PDB entry 7SCC | electron microscopy, 2.60 A resolution | chains AU and BD of the 36 polymer chains in the assembly

== Chain AU ==
Molecule: Phycobilisome rod-core linker polypeptide CpcG
Organism: Synechocystis sp. PCC 6803 substr. Kazusa
Reference sequence: P73093 (PYG_SYNY3); residue numbers follow UniProt; this construct covers 1-249
Sequence (249 residues; row label = number of the first residue in the row):
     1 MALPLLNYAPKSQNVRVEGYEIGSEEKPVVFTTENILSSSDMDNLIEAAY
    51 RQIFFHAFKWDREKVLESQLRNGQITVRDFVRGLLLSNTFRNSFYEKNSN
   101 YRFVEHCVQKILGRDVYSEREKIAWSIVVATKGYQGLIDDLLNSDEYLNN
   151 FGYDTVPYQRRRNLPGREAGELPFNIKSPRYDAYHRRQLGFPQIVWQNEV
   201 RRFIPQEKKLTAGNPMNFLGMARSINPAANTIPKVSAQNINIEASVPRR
Disordered / not traced: 1-195

== Chain BD ==
Molecule: Allophycocyanin alpha chain
Organism: Synechocystis sp. PCC 6803 substr. Kazusa
Reference sequence: Q01951 (PHAA_SYNY3); numbering as in UniProt (aligned over 1-161)
Sequence (161 residues; row label = number of the first residue in the row):
     1 MSIVTKSIVNADAEARYLSPGELDRIKAFVTGGAARLRIAETLTGSRETI
    51 VKQAGDRLFQKRPDIVSPGGNAYGEEMTATCLRDMDYYLRLVTYGVVSGD
   101 VTPIEEIGLVGVREMYRSLGTPIEAVAQSVREMKEVASGLMSSDDAAEAS
   151 AYFDFVIGKMS
Disordered / not traced: 1
UniProt features mapped onto this chain:
  - binding site ((2R,3E)-phycocyanobilin): Cys-81
  - modified residue: Asn-71 (N4-methylasparagine)
Glycans and other covalent adducts: phycocyanobilin (CYC) linked to Cys-81
Residues lining bound ligands: phycocyanobilin (CYC): Leu-58, Phe-59, Ile-65, Asn-71, Ala-72, Met-77, Thr-80, Asp-84, Tyr-87, Tyr-88, Leu-91, Ile-107, Gly-108, Leu-119, Thr-121, Pro-122, Ala-125, Val-126

== Chain AU / chain BD interface ==
Pairs across the interface (30):
  Ala-212(AU) / Arg-83(BD)
  Gly-213(AU) / Arg-83(BD)
  Gly-213(AU) / Tyr-87(BD)
  Asn-214(AU) / Arg-83(BD)
  Pro-215(AU) / Ala-79(BD)
  Pro-215(AU) / Thr-80(BD)
  Phe-218(AU) / Ala-79(BD)
  Phe-218(AU) / Leu-82(BD)
  Phe-218(AU) / Arg-83(BD)
  Phe-218(AU) / Asp-86(BD)
  Leu-219(AU) / Glu-75(BD)
  Leu-219(AU) / Ala-79(BD)
  Met-221(AU) / Lys-52(BD)
  Met-221(AU) / Leu-82(BD)  hydrophobic
  Ala-222(AU) / Thr-78(BD)
  Arg-223(AU) / Glu-75(BD)  salt bridge
  Ser-224(AU) / Lys-52(BD)  hydrogen bond
  Ile-225(AU) / Lys-52(BD)
  Ile-225(AU) / Asp-56(BD)
  Ile-225(AU) / Phe-59(BD)  hydrophobic
  Ile-225(AU) / Leu-82(BD)  hydrophobic
  Pro-227(AU) / Phe-59(BD)  hydrophobic
  Pro-227(AU) / Val-66(BD)  hydrophobic
  Pro-227(AU) / Thr-78(BD)
  Ala-228(AU) / Val-66(BD)
  Ala-229(AU) / Val-66(BD)
  Asn-230(AU) / Pro-63(BD)
  Asn-230(AU) / Ser-67(BD)
  Asn-230(AU) / Pro-68(BD)
  Ile-232(AU) / Pro-68(BD)  hydrophobic
Other interface residues (no listed pair), chain AU (18 interface residues in all): Asn-217, Thr-231
Other interface residues (no listed pair), chain BD (17 interface residues in all): Val-51, Tyr-73

== In short ==
The interface between chain AU and chain BD involves 18 residues on one side and 17 on the other; the contacts
include 1 hydrogen bond and 1 salt bridge. Among the polar pairs are Arg-223(AU)/Glu-75(BD) and
Ser-224(AU)/Lys-52(BD). Covalently linked phycocyanobilin: at Cys-81(BD).
Here chain AU is Phycobilisome rod-core linker polypeptide CpcG and chain BD is Allophycocyanin alpha chain,
both from Synechocystis sp. PCC 6803 substr. Kazusa. Entry 7SCC (T-cylinder of Synechocystis PCC 6803
Phycobilisome, complex with OCP - local refinement) was determined by electron microscopy, deposited together
with 7SC7, 7SC9 and 7SCB.
